Entry 5YNB (X-ray diffraction, 1.98 A resolution); this record covers chains A and B.

# Chain A
Molecule: nsp16 protein
Organism: Human betacoronavirus 2c EMC/2012
UniProt: K0BWD0 (K0BWD0_9BETC); residues 1-303 here correspond to UniProt positions 6776-7078 (UniProt number = residue number + 6775)
Chain sequence (303 residues; numbered 1 to 303; the number before each row is that of its first residue):
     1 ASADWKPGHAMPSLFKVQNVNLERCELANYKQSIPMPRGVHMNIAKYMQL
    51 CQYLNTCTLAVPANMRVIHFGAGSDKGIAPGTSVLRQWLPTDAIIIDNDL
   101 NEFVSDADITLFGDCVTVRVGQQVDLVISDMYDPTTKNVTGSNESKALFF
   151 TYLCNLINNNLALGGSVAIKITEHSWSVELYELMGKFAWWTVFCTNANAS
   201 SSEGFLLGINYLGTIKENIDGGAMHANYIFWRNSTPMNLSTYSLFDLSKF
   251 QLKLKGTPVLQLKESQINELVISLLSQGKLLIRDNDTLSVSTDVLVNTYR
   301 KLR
Disordered / not traced: 136-140, 297-303
Residues lining bound ligands: sinefungin (SFG): Asn43, Tyr47, His69, Gly71, Ala72, Gly73, Ser74, Ala79, Pro80, Gly81, Asn98, Asp99, Leu100, Asn101, Gly113, Asp114, Cys115, Asp130, Met131, Tyr132, Phe149

# Chain B
Molecule: nsp10 protein
Organism: Human betacoronavirus 2c EMC/2012
UniProt: K4LC41 (K4LC41_9BETC); residues 1-140 here correspond to UniProt positions 4238-4377 (UniProt number = residue number + 4237)
Chain sequence (140 residues; row label = number of the first residue in the row):
     1 AGSNTEFASNSSVLSLVNFTVDPQKAYLDFVNAGGAPLTNCVKMLTPKTG
    51 TGIAISVKPESTADQETYGGASVCLYCRAHIEHPDVSGVCKYKGKFVQIP
   101 AQCVRDPVGFCLSNTPCNVCQYWIGYGCNCDSLRQAALPQ
Disordered / not traced: 1-9, 132-140
Metal / ion sites: Zn2+ site 1: Cys74, Cys77, His83, Cys90; Zn2+ site 2: Cys117, Cys120, Cys128, Cys130

# How chain A and chain B interact
Pairs across the interface (46):
  Pro37(A) - Leu45(B)  hydrophobic
  Arg38(A) - Lys43(B)  hydrogen bond (backbone-side chain)
  Gly39(A) - Lys43(B)
  Val40(A) - Lys43(B)
  His41(A) - Asn40(B)
  His41(A) - Cys41(B)
  His41(A) - Val42(B)
  Ile44(A) - Val42(B)  hydrophobic
  Met48(A) - Leu45(B)
  Lys76(A) - Asn40(B)
  Ile78(A) - Asn40(B)
  Ile78(A) - Val42(B)  hydrophobic
  Pro80(A) - Val42(B)  hydrophobic
  Ser83(A) - Val42(B)
  Ser83(A) - Met44(B)
  Ser83(A) - Phe96(B)
  Val84(A) - Met44(B)
  Arg86(A) - Lys58(B)
  Arg86(A) - Gly94(B)
  Arg86(A) - Phe96(B)
  Gln87(A) - Met44(B)
  Gln87(A) - Leu45(B)  hydrogen bond (side chain-backbone)
  Gln87(A) - Lys58(B)
  Gln87(A) - Pro59(B)
  Gln87(A) - Phe96(B)
  Leu89(A) - Lys58(B)  hydrogen bond (backbone-side chain)
  Pro90(A) - Lys58(B)
  Thr91(A) - Lys58(B)
  Glu102(A) - His80(B)  salt bridge
  Phe103(A) - His80(B)
  Val104(A) - Cys77(B)
  Val104(A) - Arg78(B)
  Val104(A) - His80(B)
  Ser105(A) - Ala71(B)
  Ser105(A) - Lys93(B)  hydrogen bond (backbone-side chain)
  Asp106(A) - Gly69(B)
  Asp106(A) - Gly70(B)  hydrogen bond (side chain-backbone)
  Asp106(A) - Ala71(B)  hydrogen bond (side chain-backbone)
  Asp106(A) - Lys93(B)
  Asp106(A) - Gly94(B)  hydrogen bond (side chain-backbone)
  Asp106(A) - Lys95(B)
  Ala107(A) - Lys93(B)  hydrogen bond (backbone-side chain)
  Leu244(A) - Leu45(B)  hydrophobic
  Leu247(A) - Leu45(B)
  Leu247(A) - Thr46(B)
  Gln251(A) - Lys58(B)
Interface residues without a listed pair, chain A (27 interface residues in all): Trp88
Interface residues without a listed pair, chain B (22 interface residues in all): Pro47, Val57, Tyr92

# In short
27 residues of chain A and 22 residues of chain B are in contact; the contacts include 8 hydrogen bonds and 1
salt bridge. Polar pairs include Glu102(A)-His80(B), Arg38(A)-Lys43(B) and Gln87(A)-Leu45(B). Bound to chain
A: sinefungin.
Here chain A is nsp16 protein and chain B is nsp10 protein, both from Human betacoronavirus 2c EMC/2012. Entry
5YNB (Crystal structure of MERS-CoV nsp16/nsp10 complex bound to Sinefungin) was determined by X-ray
diffraction.
